9R2L - chain A; structure by X-ray diffraction, 2.20 A resolution.

Chain A:
Name: N37
Source organism: synthetic construct
Amino-acid sequence (147 residues; each row starts with the number of its first residue):
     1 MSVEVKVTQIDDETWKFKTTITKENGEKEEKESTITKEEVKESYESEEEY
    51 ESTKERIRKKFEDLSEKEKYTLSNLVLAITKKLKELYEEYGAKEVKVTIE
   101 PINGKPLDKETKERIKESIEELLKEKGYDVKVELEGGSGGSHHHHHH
Unresolved in the structure: 136-147
Residues lining bound ligands: ethanolamine (ETA): Val-97, Thr-98, Ile-99, Leu-107, Lys-112, Leu-134, Glu-135

In short:
Chain A binds ethanolamine.
Chain A is N37 (synthetic construct); the structure, De novo designed N37 protein fold, was determined by
X-ray diffraction, deposited together with 9R2O and 9R2V.
